PDB entry 5BKL | X-ray diffraction, 2.94 A resolution | chains J and Y of the 39 polymer chains in the assembly

Chain J:
Molecule: Coat protein
Source organism: Satellite tobacco mosaic virus
UniProtKB: P17574 (COAT_STMV); residues 1-159 here = UniProt positions 1-159
Chain sequence (159 residues; numbered 1 to 159; the number before each row is that of its first residue):
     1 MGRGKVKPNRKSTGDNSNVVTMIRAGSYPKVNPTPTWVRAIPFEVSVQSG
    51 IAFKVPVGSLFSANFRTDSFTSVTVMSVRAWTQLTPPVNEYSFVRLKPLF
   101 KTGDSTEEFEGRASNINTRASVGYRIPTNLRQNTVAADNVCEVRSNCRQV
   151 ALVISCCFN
Disordered / not traced: 1-12
Ion coordination: Mg2+: Tyr-91 (shared with 3 residues of chain I)

Chain Y:
Molecule: 11-nt RNA strand
Source organism: Satellite tobacco mosaic virus
Sequence (11 nucleotides; numbered 163 to 173; the number before each row is that of its first residue):
   163 AAAAAAAAAAA
Disordered / not traced: 172-173

Chain J / chain Y interface:
Residue-residue contacts (5):
  Pro-35(J) / A166(Y)  sugar contact
  Thr-36(J) / A165(Y)  hydrogen bond to the phosphate
  Thr-36(J) / A166(Y)  phosphate contact
  Trp-37(J) / A165(Y)  sugar contact
  Val-38(J) / A165(Y)  sugar contact
Also at the interface, not in a pair above, chain J (6 interface residues in all): Ile-23, Arg-24
Also at the interface, not in a pair above, chain Y (5 interface residues in all): A164, A169, A170

Overview:
Chain J and chain Y form an interface of 6 and 5 residues respectively, with 1 hydrogen bond. Its one
hydrogen-bonded contact is Thr-36(J)/A165(Y).
Chain J is Coat protein and chain Y is an 11-nt RNA strand, both from Satellite tobacco mosaic virus; the
structure, Crystallographic structure of the cubic crystal form of STMV (77.9 degree rotation) grown from
NaCl, was determined by X-ray diffraction together with 5BKN, 7M2T, 7M2V, 7M3T, 7M50 and 7M57 from the same
study.
